PDB entry 5CZ9 | X-ray diffraction, 2.90 A resolution | chains M and b of the 28 polymer chains in the assembly

Chain M:
Protein: Proteasome subunit beta type-7
Organism: Saccharomyces cerevisiae (strain ATCC 204508 / S288c)
Notes: EC 3.4.25.1
UniProtKB: P30657 (PSB7_YEAST); residues -12 to 233 here correspond to UniProt positions 21-266 (UniProt number = residue number + 33)
Sequence (246 residues; row label = number of the first residue in the row; numbers below 1 keep their minus sign (Thr-12 is residue -12)):
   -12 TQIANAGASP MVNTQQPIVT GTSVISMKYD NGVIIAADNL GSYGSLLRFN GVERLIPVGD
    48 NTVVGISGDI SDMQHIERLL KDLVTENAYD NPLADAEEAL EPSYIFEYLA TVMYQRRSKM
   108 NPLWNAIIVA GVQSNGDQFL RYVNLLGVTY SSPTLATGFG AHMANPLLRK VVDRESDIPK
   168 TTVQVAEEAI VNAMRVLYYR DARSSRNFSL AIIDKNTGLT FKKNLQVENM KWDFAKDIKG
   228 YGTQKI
Unresolved in the structure: -12 to 0

Chain b:
Protein: Proteasome subunit beta type-1
Organism: Saccharomyces cerevisiae (strain ATCC 204508 / S288c)
Notes: EC 3.4.25.1
UniProtKB: P38624 (PSB1_YEAST); residues 1-196 here correspond to UniProt positions 20-215 (UniProt number = residue number + 19)
Sequence (196 residues; row label = number of the first residue in the row):
     1 TSIMAVTFKD GVILGADSRT TTGAYIANRV TDKLTRVHDK IWCCRSGSAA DTQAIADIVQ
    61 YHLELYTSQY GTPSTETAAS VFKELCYENK DNLTAGIIVA GYDDKNKGEV YTIPLGGSVH
   121 KLPYAIAGSG STFIYGYCDK NFRENMSKEE TVDFIKHSLS QAIKWDGSSG GVIRMVVLTA
   181 AGVERLIFYP DEYEQL
Swiss-Prot annotation at these positions:
  - active site: Thr1 (Nucleophile)
Glycans and other covalent adducts: CARFILZOMIB, bound form (3BV) linked to Thr1
Ligand contacts: CARFILZOMIB, bound form (3BV; N-{(2S)-2-[(morpholin-4-ylacetyl)amino]-4-phenylbutanoyl}-L-leucyl-N-[(2R,3S,4S)-1,3-dihydroxy-2,6-dimethylheptan-4-yl]-L-phenylalaninamide): Arg19, Thr20, Thr21, Thr22, Ala27, Lys33, Arg45, Ser46, Gly47, Ser48, Ala49, Asp51, Thr52, Thr94, Gly128, Ser129, Ser168
From the paper describing this entry:
  - catalytic residues: Lys33 (proposed by the authors, not directly observed)

How chain M and chain b interact:
Residue-residue contacts (62):
  Ser32(M) with Trp165(b); Asp166(b); Gly167(b), hydrogen bond (backbone-backbone)
  Leu33(M) with Phe133(b), hydrophobic; Trp165(b)
  Leu34(M) with Lys164(b); Trp165(b), hydrogen bond (backbone-backbone); Gly167(b)
  Arg35(M) with Trp165(b)
  Phe146(M) with Ala24(b), hydrophobic; Tyr25(b)
  Tyr185(M) with Glu194(b), hydrogen bond
  Tyr186(M) with Ile26(b); Arg29(b)
  Arg187(M) with Ala24(b); Tyr25(b); Ile26(b), hydrogen bond (backbone-backbone); Ala27(b), hydrogen bond (side chain-backbone); Asn28(b); Arg29(b)
  Asp188(M) with Ala24(b); Ile26(b)
  Ala189(M) with Arg19(b); Ala24(b), hydrogen bond (backbone-backbone); Ile26(b); Gly167(b)
  Arg190(M) with Ala24(b); Gly167(b)
  Arg193(M) with Asp191(b), salt bridge; Glu194(b), salt bridge
  Lys218(M) with Arg29(b), hydrogen bond (backbone-side chain)
  Trp219(M) with Arg29(b); Gly171(b); Val172(b), hydrophobic; Tyr189(b); Pro190(b)
  Asp220(M) with Tyr189(b)
  Phe221(M) with Arg29(b); Val30(b), hydrophobic
  Ala222(M) with Val30(b), hydrophobic; Arg174(b), hydrogen bond (backbone-side chain); Ile187(b), hydrophobic
  Lys223(M) with Ile187(b); Tyr189(b)
  Ile225(M) with Val30(b), hydrophobic; Arg174(b)
  Lys226(M) with Asp32(b)
  Gly227(M) with Asp32(b), hydrogen bond (backbone-side chain)
  Tyr228(M) with Thr35(b); Arg45(b); Gln53(b), hydrogen bond (side chain-backbone); Ala56(b); Asp57(b), hydrogen bond
  Gln231(M) with Asp32(b); Leu34(b); Thr35(b); Arg36(b), hydrogen bond (side chain-backbone); Trp42(b); Arg185(b)
  Ile233(M) with Arg36(b); Trp42(b); Arg185(b), hydrogen bond (backbone-side chain)
Other interface residues (no listed pair), chain M (26 interface residues in all): Met150, Met217
Other interface residues (no listed pair), chain b (34 interface residues in all): Thr21, Ile163, Ser168

Overview:
The interface between chain M and chain b involves 26 residues on one side and 34 on the other, with 13
hydrogen bonds and 2 salt bridges. Among the polar pairs are Arg193(M)-Asp191(b), Arg193(M)-Glu194(b) and
Tyr185(M)-Glu194(b). CARFILZOMIB, bound form is covalently linked to Thr1(b). The paper reports the catalytic
residue Lys33(b).
Here chain M is Proteasome subunit beta type-7 and chain b is Proteasome subunit beta type-1, both from
Saccharomyces cerevisiae (strain ATCC 204508 / S288c). Entry 5CZ9 (Yeast 20S proteasome beta5-D17N mutant in
complex with Carfilzomib; Propeptide expressed in trans) was determined by X-ray diffraction together with
5CZ4, 5CZ5, 5CZ6, 5CZ7, 5CZ8, 5CZA and 16 further entries from the same study.
